Entry 7UZR (X-ray diffraction, 2.70 A resolution); this record covers chains C and F of the 6 polymer chains in the assembly.

Chain C:
Protein: Cyclic GMP-AMP synthase
Source organism: Mus musculus
Notes: EC 2.7.7.86; fragment: catalytic domain, residues 147-507
UniProtKB: Q8C6L5 (CGAS_MOUSE); residue numbers follow UniProt; this construct covers 147-507
Amino-acid sequence (364 residues; each row starts with the number of its first residue):
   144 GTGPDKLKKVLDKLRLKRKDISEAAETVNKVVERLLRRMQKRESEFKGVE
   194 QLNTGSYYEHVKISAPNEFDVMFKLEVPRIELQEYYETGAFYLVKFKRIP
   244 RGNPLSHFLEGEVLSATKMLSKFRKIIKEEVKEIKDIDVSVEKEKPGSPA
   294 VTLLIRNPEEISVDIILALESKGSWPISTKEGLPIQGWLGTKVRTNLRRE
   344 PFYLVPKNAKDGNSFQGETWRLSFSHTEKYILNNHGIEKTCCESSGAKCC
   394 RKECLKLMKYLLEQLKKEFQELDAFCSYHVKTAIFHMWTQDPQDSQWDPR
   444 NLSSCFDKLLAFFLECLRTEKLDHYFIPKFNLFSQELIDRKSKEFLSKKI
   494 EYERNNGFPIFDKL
Not modelled in the structure: 144-148, 240-248, 253-255, 354-358, 507
Construct notes: expression tag (144-146)
Metal / ion sites: Mn2+ site 1: Glu-211, Asp-213, Asp-307 (together with OKR); Mn2+ site 2: Glu-211, Asp-213 (together with OKR); Zn2+: His-378, Cys-384, Cys-385, Cys-392
Residues lining bound ligands: OKR ([[(2R,3R,4R,5R)-5-(2-azanyl-6-oxidanylidene-1H-purin-9-yl)-4-[[(2R,3S,4R,5R)-5-(2-azanyl-6-oxidanylidene-1H-purin-9-yl)-3,4-bis(oxidanyl)oxolan-2-yl]methoxy-oxidanyl-phosphoryl]oxy-3-oxidanyl-oxolan-2-yl]methoxy-oxidanyl-phosphoryl] phosphono hydrogen phosphate): Gly-198, Ser-199, Lys-205, Glu-211, Asp-213, Lys-288, Asp-307, Lys-350, Arg-364, Lys-402, Lys-409, Phe-418, Cys-419, Ser-420, Tyr-421, Lys-424, His-467
What the authors report for this chain:
  - mutagenesis - E211Q/D213N: abolished catalytic activity
  - specificity-determining residues: His-467 (proposed by the authors, not directly observed)
  - mutagenesis - R364A (33-fold), H467A: decreased catalytic activity on ATP/GTP
  - mutagenesis - H467A (2-fold): increased catalytic activity on GTP/GTP
  - specificity-determining residues: Ile-309, Arg-364
  - mutagenesis - R364A (10-fold): decreased catalytic activity on GTP/GTP
  - mutagenesis - R364A (4-fold): increased catalytic activity on ATP/ATP

Chain F:
Molecule: Palindromic DNA18
Sequence (18 nucleotides; each row starts with the number of its first residue):
     1 ATCTGTACATGTACAGAT

How chain C and chain F interact:
Pairs across the interface - 5 pairs, chain C then chain F:
  Arg-222(C) / DT12(F)  salt bridge to the phosphate
  Arg-222(C) / DA13(F)  salt bridge to the phosphate
  Lys-315(C) / DG11(F)  sugar contact
  Arg-342(C) / DA9(F)  sugar contact
  Arg-342(C) / DT10(F)  sugar contact
Interface residues without a listed pair, chain C (4 interface residues in all): Gly-316

Overview:
The interface between chain C and chain F involves 4 residues on one side and 5 on the other, with 2 salt
bridges. Among the polar pairs are Arg-222(C)/DT12(F) and Arg-222(C)/DA13(F). Bound to chain C: compound OKR.
From the paper: R364A and H467A of chain C reduce catalytic activity on ATP/GTP; specificity determinants
His-467(C), Ile-309(C) and Arg-364(C).
Chain C is Cyclic GMP-AMP synthase (Mus musculus) and chain F is Palindromic DNA18; the structure, Structure
of Ternary Complex of cGAS with dsDNA and Bound 5 -pppG(2 ,5 )pG, was determined by X-ray diffraction,
deposited together with 7UUX, 7UXW, 7UYQ, 7UYZ, 7V0W, 8EAE and 14 further entries.
